PDB entry 6LJA | X-ray diffraction, 1.98 A resolution | chain A

[Chain A]
Molecule: Heparinase II/III-like protein
Organism: Bacteroides intestinalis DSM 17393
Reference sequence: B3C5J6 (B3C5J6_9BACE); residues 1-868 here = UniProt positions 1-868
Amino-acid sequence (876 residues; each row starts with the number of its first residue):
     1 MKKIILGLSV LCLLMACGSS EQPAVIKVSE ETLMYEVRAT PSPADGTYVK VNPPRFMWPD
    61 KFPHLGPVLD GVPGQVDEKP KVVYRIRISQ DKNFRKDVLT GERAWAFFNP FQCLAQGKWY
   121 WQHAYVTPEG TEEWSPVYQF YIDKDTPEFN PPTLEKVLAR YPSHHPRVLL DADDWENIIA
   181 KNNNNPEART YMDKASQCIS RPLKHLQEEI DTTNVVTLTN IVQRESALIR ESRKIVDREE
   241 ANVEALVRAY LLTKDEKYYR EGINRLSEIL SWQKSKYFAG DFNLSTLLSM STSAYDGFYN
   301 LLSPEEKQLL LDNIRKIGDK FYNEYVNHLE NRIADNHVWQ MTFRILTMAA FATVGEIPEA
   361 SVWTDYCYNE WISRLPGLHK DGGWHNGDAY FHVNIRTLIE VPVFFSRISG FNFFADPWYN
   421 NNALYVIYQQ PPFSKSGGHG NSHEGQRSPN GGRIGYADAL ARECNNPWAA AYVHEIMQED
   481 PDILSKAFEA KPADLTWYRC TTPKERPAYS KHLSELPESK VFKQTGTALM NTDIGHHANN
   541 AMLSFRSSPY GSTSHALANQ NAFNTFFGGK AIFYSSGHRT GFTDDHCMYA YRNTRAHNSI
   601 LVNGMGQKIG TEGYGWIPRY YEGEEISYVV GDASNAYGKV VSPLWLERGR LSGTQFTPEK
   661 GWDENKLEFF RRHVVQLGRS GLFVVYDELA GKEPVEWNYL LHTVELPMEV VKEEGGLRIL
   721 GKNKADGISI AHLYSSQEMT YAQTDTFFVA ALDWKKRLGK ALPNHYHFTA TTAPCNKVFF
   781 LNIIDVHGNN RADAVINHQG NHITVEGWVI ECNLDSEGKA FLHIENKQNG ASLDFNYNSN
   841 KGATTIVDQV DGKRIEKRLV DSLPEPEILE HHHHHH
Unresolved in the structure: 1-23, 865-876
Construct notes: expression tag (869-876)
What the authors report for this chain:
  - binding site for n,O6-disulfo-glucosamine: D70, R332, N336, H337, S554, H555, R648
  - binding site for the ligand UAP: S226, Q340, Y390, H555, R579
  - catalytic residues: H337, Y390, H555
  - mutagenesis - H337A: abolished catalytic activity on DeltaUA2S1-4GlcNS6S1-4IdoA2S1-4GlcNS6S
  - mutagenesis - D335A: abolished catalytic activity
  - mutagenesis - P67A, D70H/D281H/D335H, D70H/D281N/D335H, D70N, D70N/D281N/D335N, D281A, D281H, D281N: decreased catalytic activity
  - Ca2+ coordination: W384, N386, G440, L557

[In short]
The paper reports catalytic residues H337, Y390 and H555; P67A, D70H/D281H/D335H and D70H/D281N/D335H, among
others, reduce catalytic activity; 10 substitutions were tested in all.
Chain A is Heparinase II/III-like protein (Bacteroides intestinalis DSM 17393); the structure, Crystal
Structure of exoHep from Bacteroides intestinalis DSM 17393 complexed with disaccharide product, was
determined by X-ray diffraction, deposited together with 6LJL.
